8YRS - chains B and C of the 6 polymer chains in the assembly; structure by X-ray diffraction, 2.43 A resolution.

[Chain B]
Protein: ATP-dependent DNA helicase Q1
Source organism: Homo sapiens
Notes: EC 3.6.4.12
Reference sequence: P46063 (RECQ1_HUMAN); the construct has insertions or renumbered stretches relative to UniProt, so the offset changes along the chain: 49-480 = UniProt 49-480; 491-626 = UniProt 481-616
Sequence (599 residues; row label = number of the first residue in the row):
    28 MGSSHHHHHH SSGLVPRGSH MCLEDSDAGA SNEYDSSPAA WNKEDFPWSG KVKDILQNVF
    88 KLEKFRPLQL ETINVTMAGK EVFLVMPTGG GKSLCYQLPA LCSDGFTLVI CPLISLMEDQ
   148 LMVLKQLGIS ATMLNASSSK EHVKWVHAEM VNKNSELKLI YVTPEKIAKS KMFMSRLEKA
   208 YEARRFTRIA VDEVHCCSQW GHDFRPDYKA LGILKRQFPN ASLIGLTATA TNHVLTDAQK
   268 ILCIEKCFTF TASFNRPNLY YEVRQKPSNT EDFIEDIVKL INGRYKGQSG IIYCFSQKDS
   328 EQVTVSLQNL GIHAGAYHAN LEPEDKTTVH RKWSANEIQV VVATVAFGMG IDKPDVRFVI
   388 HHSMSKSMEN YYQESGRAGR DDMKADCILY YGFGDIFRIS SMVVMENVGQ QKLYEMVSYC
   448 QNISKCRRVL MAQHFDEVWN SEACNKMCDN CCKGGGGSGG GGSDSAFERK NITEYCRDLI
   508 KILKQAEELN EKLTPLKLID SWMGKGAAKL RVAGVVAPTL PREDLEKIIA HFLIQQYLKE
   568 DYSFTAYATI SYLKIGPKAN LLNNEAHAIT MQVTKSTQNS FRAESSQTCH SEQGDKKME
Disordered / not traced: 28-62, 482-491, 603-626
Sequence notes: initiating methionine (28); expression tag (29-48); linker (481-490)
Ion coordination: Zn2+: Cys453, Cys471, Cys475, Cys478

[Chain C]
Molecule: 13-nt DNA strand
Sequence (13 nucleotides; row label = number of the first residue in the row):
     1 AGCGTCGAGA TCC

[Interface between chain B and chain C]
Contacting residue pairs - 10 pairs, chain B then chain C:
  Thr521(B) - DC3(C)  sugar contact
  Thr521(B) - DG4(C)  hydrogen bond to the phosphate
  Leu523(B) - DG4(C)  phosphate contact
  Leu523(B) - DT5(C)  phosphate contact
  Lys524(B) - DC3(C)  salt bridge to the phosphate
  Lys524(B) - DG4(C)  phosphate contact
  Tyr574(B) - DA1(C)  hydrogen bond to the base
  Ile577(B) - DC3(C)  sugar contact
  Tyr579(B) - DG2(C)  hydrogen bond to the phosphate
  Tyr579(B) - DC3(C)  hydrogen bond to the phosphate
Interface residues without a listed pair, chain B (7 interface residues in all): Lys519

[Overview]
7 residues of chain B and 5 residues of chain C are in contact; the contacts include 4 hydrogen bonds and 1
salt bridge. Polar contacts include Tyr574(B)-DA1(C), Thr521(B)-DG4(C) and Tyr579(B)-DG2(C). Cys453(B),
Cys471(B), Cys475(B) and Cys478(B) coordinate Zn2+.
Chain B is ATP-dependent DNA helicase Q1 (Homo sapiens) and chain C is a 13-nt DNA strand; the structure,
Crystal structure of human RECQ1 helicase containing a flexible linker in complex with tailed duplex DNA, was
determined by X-ray diffraction.
